Entry 6RNY (electron microscopy, 3.90 A resolution); this record covers chains O and I of the 18 polymer chains in the assembly.

[Chain O]
Molecule: Integrase
Source organism: Human spumaretrovirus
Notes: EC 2.7.7.49, 2.7.7.7, 3.1.26.4, 3.4.23.-, 2.7.7.-, 3.1.-.-
UniProt: P14350 (POL_FOAMV); residues 3-392 here correspond to UniProt positions 754-1143 (UniProt number = residue number + 751)
Sequence (395 residues; numbered -2 to 392; the number before each row is that of its first residue; numbers below 1 keep their minus sign (Gly-2 is residue -2)):
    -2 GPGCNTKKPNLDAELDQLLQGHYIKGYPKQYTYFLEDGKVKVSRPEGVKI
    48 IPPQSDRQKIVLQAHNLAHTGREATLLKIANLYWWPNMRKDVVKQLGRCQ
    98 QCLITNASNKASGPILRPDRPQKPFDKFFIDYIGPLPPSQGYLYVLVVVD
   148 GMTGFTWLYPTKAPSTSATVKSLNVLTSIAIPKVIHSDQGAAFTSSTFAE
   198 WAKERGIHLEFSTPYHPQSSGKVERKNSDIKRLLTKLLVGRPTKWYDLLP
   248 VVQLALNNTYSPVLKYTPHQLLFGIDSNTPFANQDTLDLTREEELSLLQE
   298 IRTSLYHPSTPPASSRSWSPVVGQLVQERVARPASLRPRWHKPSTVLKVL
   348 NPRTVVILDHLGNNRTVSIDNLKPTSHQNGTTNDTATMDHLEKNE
Disordered / not traced: -2 to 37, 376-392
Differences from the reference sequence: expression tag (-2 to 2); variant Ser217 (Gly968 in P14350), Gly218 (Ser969 in P14350)
Ion coordination: Mg2+: Asp128, Asp185 (shared with DC-40(I) of chain I; 1 residue of chain T)
Swiss-Prot annotation at these positions:
  - binding site (Mg(2+)): Asp123, Asp185

[Chain I]
Molecule: 128-nt DNA strand
Sequence (128 nucleotides; numbered -56 to 71; the number before each row is that of its first residue; numbers below 1 keep their minus sign (DG-56 is residue -56)):
   -56 GCGAAATTCCATGACACTACCTTCCCAGGAAACAGGTTTCACCAGCCAGG
    -6 CCTTGAATGCAATTGTCTTACTAGGAATATTTGGACTTCCCCACCTACCA
    44 TTCAGGTAACTTGATACAAACACAGCCC
Ion coordination: Mg2+: DC-40 (shared with Asp128(O), Asp185(O) of chain O; 1 residue of chain T)

[Chain O / chain I interface]
Residue-residue contacts (21):
  Asp128(O) - DC-40(I)  phosphate contact
  Tyr129(O) - DC-40(I)  phosphate contact
  Pro132(O) - DT-39(I)  phosphate contact
  Pro132(O) - DA-38(I)  phosphate contact
  Ser136(O) - DC42(I)  phosphate contact
  Gln137(O) - DC41(I)  phosphate contact
  Gln137(O) - DC42(I)  sugar contact
  Gly138(O) - DC41(I)  phosphate contact
  Asp185(O) - DC-40(I)  phosphate contact
  Pro214(O) - DA-41(I)  base contact
  Gln215(O) - DA-41(I)  base contact
  Glu221(O) - DC-42(I)  base contact
  Glu221(O) - DA-41(I)  sugar contact
  Arg222(O) - DG-44(I)  base contact
  Arg222(O) - DA-43(I)  hydrogen bond to the base
  Asn224(O) - DC-42(I)  phosphate contact
  Asn224(O) - DA-41(I)  phosphate contact
  Ser225(O) - DC-42(I)  sugar contact
  Lys228(O) - DA-41(I)  salt bridge to the phosphate
  Lys241(O) - DA43(I)  salt bridge to the phosphate
  Lys262(O) - DT-49(I)  salt bridge to the phosphate
Interface residues without a listed pair, chain O (18 interface residues in all): Gly131, Pro135

[Summary]
Chain O and chain I form an interface of 18 and 11 residues respectively; the contacts include 1 hydrogen bond
and 3 salt bridges. Polar contacts include Arg222(O)-DA-43(I), Lys228(O)-DA-41(I) and Lys241(O)-DA43(I).
UniProt lists Mg2+-binding residues Asp123(O) and Asp185(O) on chain O.
Here chain O is Integrase (Human spumaretrovirus) and chain I is a 128-nt DNA strand. Entry 6RNY (PFV intasome
- nucleosome strand transfer complex) was determined by electron microscopy (same publication as 6R0C).
